1LGW - chain A; structure by X-ray diffraction, 1.85 A resolution.

[Chain A]
Name: Lysozyme
From: Enterobacteria phage T4
Notes: EC 3.2.1.17
UniProt: P00720 (LYS_BPT4); residue numbers follow UniProt; this construct covers 1-164
Chain sequence (164 residues; row label = number of the first residue in the row):
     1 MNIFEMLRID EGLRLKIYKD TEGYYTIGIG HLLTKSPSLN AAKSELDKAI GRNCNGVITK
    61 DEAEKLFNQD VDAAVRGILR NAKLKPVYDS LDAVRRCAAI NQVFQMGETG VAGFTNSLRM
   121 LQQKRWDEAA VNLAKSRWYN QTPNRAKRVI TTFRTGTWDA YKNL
Unresolved in the structure: 163-164
Sequence notes: engineered mutation Ala99 (Leu in P00720), Gln102 (Met in P00720)
Small-molecule neighbours: 2-fluoroaniline (1AN): Ile78, Leu84, Val87, Tyr88, Leu91, Ala99, Gln102, Val103, Val111, Leu118, Leu121, Phe153
UniProt features mapped onto this chain:
  - active site (Proton donor/acceptor): Glu11, Asp20
  - binding site (substrate): Leu32, Phe104, Ser117, Asn132
  - mutagenesis: Glu11 (E11A/F/H/M/N: Complete loss of enzymatic activity; E11N: Loss of 84% of enzymatic activity; E11Q: Complete loss of activity), Asp20 (D20A/N/S/T: Complete loss of enzymatic activity; D20C: Nearly no effet on specific enzymatic activity; D20E/Q: Loss of 99% of enzymatic activity), Thr26 (T26E: Complete loss of activity at neutral pH; covalently bound substrate; T26H: Facilitates transglycosylation more effectively than hydrolysis; covalently bound substrate), Gly30 (G30A: Almost complete loss of enzymatic activity; G30F: Almost complete loss of enzymatic activity. The enzyme is destabilized by 1.5 kcal/mol), Ser117 (S117F: 10-fold decrease in enzymatic activity; S117I: 500-fold decrease in enzymatic activity; S117V: 50-fold decrease in enzymatic activity), Asn132 (N132I: 5-fold decrease in enzymatic activity; N132M/F: 2-fold decrease in enzymatic activity)
From the paper describing this entry:
  - binding site for 2-fluoroaniline: Gln102
  - conformationally variable residues (helix shift): Glu108 to Gly113
  - mutagenesis - L99A/M102Q: increased binding to 2-fluoroaniline
  - mutagenesis - L99A/M102Q: increased stability in response to 2-fluoroaniline
  - mutagenesis - L99A/M102Q: decreased binding to Toluene

[Summary]
Ligands of chain A: 2-fluoroaniline. Curated annotation (UniProt) lists active-site residues Glu11 and Asp20,
4 substrate-binding residues and 6 mutagenesis sites. From the paper: a binding site for 2-fluoroaniline at
Gln102; L99A/M102Q increase binding to 2-fluoroaniline.
Chain A is Lysozyme (Enterobacteria phage T4); the structure, T4 Lysozyme Mutant L99A/M102Q Bound by
2-fluoroaniline, was determined by X-ray diffraction together with 1LGU, 1LGX, 1LI2, 1LI3 and 1LI6 from the
same study.
